Entry 4OGR (X-ray diffraction, 3.00 A resolution); this record covers chains A and B of the 4 polymer chains in the assembly.

== Chain A ==
Protein: Cyclin-dependent kinase 9
Organism: Homo sapiens
Notes: EC 2.7.11.22, 2.7.11.23
UniProt: P50750 (CDK9_HUMAN); numbering as in UniProt (aligned over 1-330)
Amino-acid sequence (332 residues; numbered -1 to 330; the number before each row is that of its first residue; numbers below 1 keep their minus sign (Gly-1 is residue -1)):
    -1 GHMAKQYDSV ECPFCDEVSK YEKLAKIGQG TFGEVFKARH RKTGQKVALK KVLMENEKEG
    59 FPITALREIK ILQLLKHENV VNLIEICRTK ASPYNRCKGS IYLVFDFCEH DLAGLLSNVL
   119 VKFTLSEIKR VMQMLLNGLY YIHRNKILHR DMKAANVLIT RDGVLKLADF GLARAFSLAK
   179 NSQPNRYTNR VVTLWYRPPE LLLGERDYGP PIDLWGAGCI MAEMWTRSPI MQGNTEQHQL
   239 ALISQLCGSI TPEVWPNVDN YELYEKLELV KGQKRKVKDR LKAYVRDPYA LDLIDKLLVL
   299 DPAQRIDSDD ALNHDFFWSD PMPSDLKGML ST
Disordered / not traced: -1 to 7, 89-96
Sequence notes: expression tag (-1 to 0)
Modified positions: Thr186 (phosphothreonine; TPO)
Residues lining bound ligands: adenosine (ADN): Ile25, Gly26, Gln27, Gly28, Val33, Ala46, Asp104, Phe105, Cys106, Asp109, Ala153, Asn154, Leu156, Asp167
UniProt features mapped onto this chain:
  - region: Ala166 to Thr191 (T-loop)
  - active site: Asp149 (Proton acceptor)
  - binding site (ATP): Ile25 to Val33, Lys48, Asp104 to Cys106, Asp167
  - modified residue: Lys44 (N6-acetyllysine), Lys48 (N6-acetyllysine), Ser175 (Phosphoserine), Thr186 (Phosphothreonine)
  - natural variant: Arg225 (R225C: Found in patients with global developmental delay and epilepsy with history of choanal atresia; uncertain significance)
  - mutagenesis: Lys44 (K44R: Impaired kinase and transcriptional elongation activities, but normal cyclin T1 and HEXIM1 binding), Lys48 (K48Q: Mimics acetylation; leading to impaired protein kinase activity; K48R: Decreased acetylation; leading to enhanced protein kinase activity), Asp167 (D167N: Abrogates kinase activity), Ser175 (S175A: Constitutive kinase activity; S175D: Mimics phosphorylation, constitutive loss of kinase activity), Thr186 (T186A: Abrogates autophosphorylation; no effect on kinase activity, but impaired CTD phosphorylation; T186D: Mimics autophosphorylation ...)

== Chain B ==
Protein: Cyclin-T1
Organism: Homo sapiens
UniProt: O60563 (CCNT1_HUMAN); residues 1-264 here = UniProt positions 1-264
Amino-acid sequence (264 residues; each row starts with the number of its first residue):
     1 MEGERKNNNK RWYFTREQLE NSPSRRFGVD PDKELSYRQQ AANLLQDMGQ RLNVSQLTIN
    61 TAIVYMHRFY MIQSFTQFPG NSVAPAALFL AAKVEEQPKK LEHVIKVAHT CLHPQESLPD
   121 TRSEAYLQQV QDLVILESII LQTLGFELTI DHPHTHVVKC TQLVRASKDL AQTSYFMATN
   181 SLHLTTFSLQ YTPPVVACVC IHLACKWSNW EIPVSTDGKH WWEYVDATVT LELLDELTHE
   241 FLQILEKTPN RLKRIWNWRA CEAA
Disordered / not traced: 1-6, 262-264
Metal / ion sites: Zn2+: Cys261 (shared with 3 residues of chain D)
UniProt features mapped onto this chain:
  - motif: Lys253 to Ala264 (Nuclear localization signal, and interaction with Tat-TAR RNA)
  - site: Cys261 (Essential for interacting with HIV-1 Tat)
  - modified residue: Ser117 (Phosphoserine)
  - mutagenesis: Cys261 (C261Y: Loss of HIV-1 Tat transactivation)
What the authors report for this chain:
  - conformationally variable residues (order/disorder transition): Lys253 to Ala260
  - Zn2+ coordination: Cys261

== Chain A / chain B interface ==
Contacting residue pairs (38):
  Val8(A) - Gln77(B)
  Glu9(A) - Gln73(B)  hydrogen bond (backbone-side chain)
  Cys10(A) - Gln142(B)
  Pro11(A) - Ile72(B)
  Phe12(A) - Arg11(B)
  Phe12(A) - Trp12(B)  hydrophobic
  Phe12(A) - Thr143(B)
  Phe12(A) - Gly145(B)
  Cys13(A) - Gln142(B)
  Glu55(A) - Leu101(B)
  Glu55(A) - Gln131(B)  hydrogen bond
  Glu55(A) - Val134(B)
  Lys56(A) - Leu101(B)
  Glu57(A) - Phe89(B)
  Glu57(A) - Lys93(B)  hydrogen bond (backbone-side chain)
  Glu57(A) - Lys99(B)
  Glu57(A) - Lys100(B)
  Glu57(A) - Leu101(B)  hydrogen bond (side chain-backbone)
  Gly58(A) - Lys93(B)
  Gly58(A) - Val134(B)
  Gly58(A) - Glu137(B)
  Phe59(A) - Lys93(B)  hydrogen bond (backbone-side chain)
  Phe59(A) - Glu137(B)  hydrogen bond (backbone-side chain)
  Phe59(A) - Leu141(B)  hydrophobic
  Phe59(A) - Phe146(B)  hydrophobic
  Ile61(A) - Lys93(B)
  Leu64(A) - Leu90(B)  hydrophobic
  Leu64(A) - Lys93(B)
  Leu64(A) - Leu148(B)  hydrophobic
  Arg65(A) - Glu96(B)  salt bridge
  Ile67(A) - Phe146(B)  hydrophobic
  Lys68(A) - Val94(B)
  Lys68(A) - Thr149(B)
  Gln71(A) - Phe146(B)  hydrogen bond (side chain-backbone)
  Ile84(A) - Phe146(B)  hydrophobic
  Arg86(A) - Gln142(B)
  Ile99(A) - Gln142(B)
  Ile99(A) - Phe146(B)  hydrophobic
Also at the interface, not in a pair above, chain A (23 interface residues in all): Met52, Gly97, Arg172
Also at the interface, not in a pair above, chain B (27 interface residues in all): Phe78, Pro98, Val130, Ser138

== Summary ==
Chain A and chain B form an interface of 23 and 27 residues respectively, with 7 hydrogen bonds and 1 salt
bridge. Polar pairs include Arg65(A)-Glu96(B), Glu9(A)-Gln73(B) and Glu55(A)-Gln131(B). Bound to chain A:
adenosine. The paper reports Zn2+ coordination by Cys261(B); conformational variability at Lys253(B).
Chain A is Cyclin-dependent kinase 9 and chain B is Cyclin-T1, both from Homo sapiens; the structure, crystal
structure of P-TEFb complex with AFF4 and Tat, was determined by X-ray diffraction.
